PDB entry 5AMJ | X-ray diffraction, 1.75 A resolution | chain A

[Chain A]
Protein: Cereblon isoform 4
From: Magnetospirillum gryphiswaldense
UniProtKB: A4TVL0 (A4TVL0_9PROT); numbering as in UniProt (aligned over 1-124)
Sequence (125 residues; each row starts with the number of its first residue; numbering starts at 0):
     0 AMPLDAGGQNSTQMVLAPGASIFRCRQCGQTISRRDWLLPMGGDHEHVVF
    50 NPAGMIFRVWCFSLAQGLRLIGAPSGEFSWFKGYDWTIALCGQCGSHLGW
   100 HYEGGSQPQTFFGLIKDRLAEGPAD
Disordered / not traced: 0-17
Differences from the reference sequence: expression tag (0)
Bound ions: Zn2+: Cys-24, Cys-27, Cys-90, Cys-93
Residues lining bound ligands: S-Thalidomide (EF2): Asn-50, Pro-51, Met-54, Phe-56, Glu-76, Phe-77, Ser-78, Trp-79, Trp-85, Trp-99, Tyr-101
Reported in the primary citation:
  - mutagenesis - W36F/W59F, W36F/W59F/K115*: unchanged stability
  - mutagenesis - W36F/W59F/K115*: unchanged binding to S-Thalidomide

[Summary]
Chain A binds S-Thalidomide. Cys-24, Cys-27, Cys-90 and Cys-93 form the Zn2+ site. The paper reports that
W36F/W59F and W36F/W59F/K115* leave stability unchanged; W36F/W59F/K115* leave binding to S-Thalidomide
unchanged.
Chain A is Cereblon isoform 4 (Magnetospirillum gryphiswaldense); the structure, Cereblon isoform 4 from
Magnetospirillum gryphiswaldense in complex with Thalidomide, Wash II structure, was determined by X-ray
diffraction, deposited together with 5AMH, 5AMI and 5AMK.
